Entry 8JIM (electron microscopy, 2.98 A resolution); this record covers chains B and C of the 5 polymer chains in the assembly.

== Chain B ==
Name: Guanine nucleotide-binding protein G(I)/G(S)/G(T) subunit beta-1
Organism: Homo sapiens
Reference sequence: P62873 (GBB1_HUMAN); residues 2-340 here = UniProt positions 2-340
Amino-acid sequence (356 residues; row label = number of the first residue in the row; numbers below 1 keep their minus sign (Met-15 is residue -15)):
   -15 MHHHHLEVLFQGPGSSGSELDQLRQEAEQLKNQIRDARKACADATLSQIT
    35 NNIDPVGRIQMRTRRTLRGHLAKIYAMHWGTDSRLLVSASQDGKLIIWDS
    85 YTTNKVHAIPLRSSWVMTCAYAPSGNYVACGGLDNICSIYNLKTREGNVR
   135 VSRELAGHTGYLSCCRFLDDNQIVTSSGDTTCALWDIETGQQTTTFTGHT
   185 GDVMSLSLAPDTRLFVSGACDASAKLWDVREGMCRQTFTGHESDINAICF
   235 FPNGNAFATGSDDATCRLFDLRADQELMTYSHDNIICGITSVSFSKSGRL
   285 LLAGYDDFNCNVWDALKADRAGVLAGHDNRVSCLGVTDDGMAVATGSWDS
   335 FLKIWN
Unresolved in the structure: -15 to 0
Differences from the reference sequence: initiating methionine (-15); expression tag (-14 to 1)
Curated features (UniProtKB/Swiss-Prot):
  - modified residue: Ser2 (N-acetylserine), His266 (Phosphohistidine)
  - natural variant: Leu30 (L30F: In MRD42; uncertain significance), Arg52 (R52G: In MRD42), Gly64 (G64V: In MRD42), Asp76 (D76E: In MRD42; D76G: In MRD42), Gly77 (G77S: In MRD42), Lys78 (K78R: In MRD42), Ile80 (I80N: In MRD42; I80T: In MRD42), His91 (H91R: In MRD42; uncertain significance), Ala92 (A92T: In MRD42), Pro94 (P94S: In MRD42), Leu95 (L95P: In MRD42), Arg96 (R96L: In MRD42), 5 further natural variant entries in UniProt

== Chain C ==
Name: Guanine nucleotide-binding protein G(I)/G(S)/G(O) subunit gamma-2
Organism: Homo sapiens
Reference sequence: P59768 (GBG2_HUMAN); residues 1-71 here = UniProt positions 1-71
Amino-acid sequence (71 residues; row label = number of the first residue in the row):
     1 MASNNTASIAQARKLVEQLKMEANIDRIKVSKAAADLMAYCEAHAKEDPL
    51 LTPVPASENPFREKKFFCAIL
Unresolved in the structure: 1-5, 63-71
Curated features (UniProtKB/Swiss-Prot):
  - modified residue: Ala2 (N-acetylalanine), Cys68 (Cysteine methyl ester)
  - lipidation: Cys68 (S-geranylgeranyl cysteine)

== Chain B / chain C interface ==
Pairs across the interface (68):
  Leu4(B) - Ser8(C)
  Leu7(B) - Ile9(C)
  Leu7(B) - Ala12(C)  hydrophobic
  Leu7(B) - Arg13(C)
  Leu7(B) - Val16(C)
  Glu10(B) - Lys20(C)  salt bridge
  Ala11(B) - Leu15(C)  hydrophobic
  Ala11(B) - Val16(C)  hydrophobic
  Ala11(B) - Leu19(C)
  Leu14(B) - Leu19(C)  hydrophobic
  Leu14(B) - Lys20(C)
  Lys15(B) - Leu19(C)
  Ile18(B) - Ala23(C)  hydrophobic
  Ala21(B) - Arg27(C)
  Ala24(B) - Lys29(C)  hydrogen bond (backbone-side chain)
  Cys25(B) - Ile28(C)
  Cys25(B) - Lys29(C)  hydrogen bond (backbone-side chain)
  Cys25(B) - Val30(C)  hydrogen bond (backbone-backbone)
  Ala26(B) - Lys29(C)
  Ala26(B) - Val30(C)  hydrophobic
  Asp27(B) - Lys29(C)
  Asp27(B) - Val30(C)
  Asp27(B) - Ser31(C)
  Leu30(B) - Ala34(C)  hydrophobic
  Ile33(B) - Met38(C)
  Thr34(B) - Met38(C)
  Met45(B) - Leu50(C)  hydrophobic
  Arg48(B) - Arg62(C)
  Arg49(B) - Pro60(C)
  Arg49(B) - Phe61(C)  hydrogen bond (side chain-backbone)
  Ser84(B) - Phe61(C)
  Tyr85(B) - Pro60(C)
  Tyr85(B) - Phe61(C)  hydrophobic
  Met217(B) - Met21(C)  hydrophobic
  Cys218(B) - Gln18(C)
  Cys218(B) - Met21(C)
  Cys218(B) - Glu22(C)  hydrogen bond
  Arg219(B) - Glu22(C)
  Gln220(B) - Ile25(C)
  Thr221(B) - Glu22(C)  hydrogen bond
  Phe235(B) - Leu37(C)  hydrophobic
  Pro236(B) - Tyr40(C)
  Asp254(B) - Ala33(C)
  Arg256(B) - Asp26(C)
  Arg256(B) - Ile28(C)
  Arg256(B) - Asp36(C)  salt bridge
  Ala257(B) - Ile28(C)
  Asp258(B) - Ile25(C)
  Asp258(B) - Arg27(C)  salt bridge
  Gln259(B) - Val30(C)
  Leu261(B) - Val30(C)  hydrophobic
  Ser279(B) - Asp48(C)
  Lys280(B) - Glu47(C)  salt bridge
  Ser281(B) - Cys41(C)
  Ser281(B) - His44(C)
  Ser281(B) - Asp48(C)  hydrogen bond
  Arg283(B) - Cys41(C)
  Arg283(B) - Glu42(C)  salt bridge
  Arg283(B) - Leu51(C)
  Asp323(B) - Pro49(C)
  Gly324(B) - Pro49(C)
  Gly324(B) - Leu50(C)
  Met325(B) - Pro49(C)  hydrophobic
  Met325(B) - Leu50(C)
  Ala326(B) - Phe61(C)  hydrophobic
  Val327(B) - Leu50(C)  hydrophobic
  Asn340(B) - Leu50(C)
  Asn340(B) - Phe61(C)
Other interface residues (no listed pair), chain B (54 interface residues in all): Glu3, Arg22, Ala28, Ile37, Val40, Ile43, Asn237, Gly282, Leu284, Leu300, Ile338
Other interface residues (no listed pair), chain C (38 interface residues in all): Lys32, Asn59

== Overview ==
The interface between chain B and chain C involves 54 residues on one side and 38 on the other, with 7
hydrogen bonds and 5 salt bridges. Polar pairs include Glu10(B)-Lys20(C), Arg256(B)-Asp36(C) and
Asp258(B)-Arg27(C).
Here chain B is Guanine nucleotide-binding protein G(I)/G(S)/G(T) subunit beta-1 and chain C is Guanine
nucleotide-binding protein G(I)/G(S)/G(O) subunit gamma-2, both from Homo sapiens. Entry 8JIM (Cryo-EM
structure of MMF bound ketone body receptor HCAR2-Gi signaling complex) was determined by electron microscopy
(same publication as 8JHY, 8JII and 8JIL).
